3P49 - chains A and B; structure by X-ray diffraction, 3.55 A resolution.

Chain A:
Molecule: Glycine riboswitch
Source organism: Fusobacterium nucleatum subsp. polymorphum
Sequence (169 nucleotides; each row starts with the number of its first residue; numbering starts at 0):
     0 GGAUAUGAGG AGAGAUUUCA U
   721 CCAUUGCACU CCGG
    25 AUGAAACACC GAAGAAGUAA AUCUUUCAGG UAAAAAGGAC UCAUAUUGGA CGAACCUCUG
    85 GAGAGCUUAU CUAAGAGAUA ACACCGAAGG AGCAAAGCUA AUUUUAGCCU AAACUCUCAG
   145 GUAAAAGGAC GGAG
Sequence notes: insertion (0); linker (20, 732-734)
Ion coordination: Mg2+ site 1: G35, A36, C47 (together with glycine); Mg2+ site 2: A37, G38, U46; Mg2+ site 3: U42, A45; Mg2+ site 4: C51, A52, G53; Mg2+ site 5: G110, A111, C138 (together with glycine); Mg2+ site 6: A112, G113, A137; Mg2+ site 7 near G116 (its only coordinating residue here); Mg2+ site 8 near A119 (its only coordinating residue here); Mg2+ site 9: C142, A143, G144; Mg2+ site 10: A147, A148; Mg2+ site 11 near U725 (its only coordinating residue here)
Small-molecule neighbours:
  - glycine (GLY), molecule 1: G35, A36, A37, G38, A39, U48, U49, U50, C51, A52
  - glycine (GLY), molecule 2: G110, A111, A112, G113, G114, C140, U141, A143
From the paper describing this entry:
  - binding site for glycine: G35, A36, A37, G38, A39, U49, U50
  - contacts within the chain: G38/C51, A43/G156 (hydrogen bond), A44/G155, A45/G84, A45/C154, U46/A137, C64/A136, C66/A119, A7/A118, G6/A119, U65/A135, G8/A136

Chain B:
Molecule: U1 small nuclear ribonucleoprotein A
Source organism: Homo sapiens
Notes: fragment: rna binding domain
Reference sequence: P09012 (SNRPA_HUMAN); residue numbers follow UniProt; this construct covers 1-98
Chain sequence (98 residues; each row starts with the number of its first residue):
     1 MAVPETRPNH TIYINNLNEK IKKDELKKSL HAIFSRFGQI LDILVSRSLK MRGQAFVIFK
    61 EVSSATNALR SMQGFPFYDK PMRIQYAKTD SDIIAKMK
Disordered / not traced: 1-5, 98
Sequence notes: engineered mutation His-31 (Tyr in P09012), Arg-36 (Gln in P09012)
UniProt features mapped onto this chain:
  - modified residue: Ala-2 (N-acetylalanine), Lys-60 (N6-acetyllysine)
  - mutagenesis: Thr-11 (T11V: Abolishes RNA binding), Tyr-13 (Y13F: Substantially reduces RNA binding), Asn-15 (N15V: Abolishes RNA binding), Asn-16 (N16V: Substantially reduces RNA binding), Arg-52 (R52Q: Abolishes RNA binding)

How chain A and chain B interact:
Pairs across the interface (33; chain A residue first):
  C18(A) with Lys-22(B), salt bridge to the phosphate
  A723(A) with Leu-49(B), base contact; Arg-52(B), base contact
  U724(A) with Glu-19(B), hydrogen bond to the base; Arg-52(B), base contact
  U725(A) with Asn-16(B), hydrogen bond to the base; Lys-80(B), base contact; Arg-83(B), base contact
  G726(A) with Tyr-13(B), hydrogen bond to the base; Asn-15(B), hydrogen bond to the base; Asn-16(B), hydrogen bond to the base; Glu-19(B), hydrogen bond to the base; Lys-50(B), hydrogen bond to the sugar; Arg-52(B), base contact; Gly-53(B), base contact; Gln-54(B), base contact
  C727(A) with Tyr-13(B), stacking on the base; Gln-85(B), hydrogen bond to the base; Tyr-86(B), hydrogen bond to the base; Ala-87(B), base contact; Lys-88(B), base contact
  A728(A) with Lys-50(B), salt bridge to the phosphate; Met-51(B), sugar contact; Phe-56(B), stacking on the base; Ala-87(B), base contact; Thr-89(B), hydrogen bond to the base
  C729(A) with Thr-89(B), base contact; Asp-90(B), base contact; Ser-91(B), base contact
  C732(A) with Ser-48(B), phosphate contact
  G733(A) with Ser-48(B), phosphate contact; Leu-49(B), hydrogen bond to the phosphate; Arg-52(B), hydrogen bond to the base
Also at the interface, not in a pair above, chain A (11 interface residues in all): C721
Also at the interface, not in a pair above, chain B (24 interface residues in all): Thr-11, Lys-20

Summary:
Chain A and chain B form an interface of 11 and 24 residues respectively, with 12 hydrogen bonds, 2 salt
bridges and 2 aromatic stacking contacts. Polar contacts include U724(A)/Glu-19(B), U725(A)/Asn-16(B) and
G726(A)/Tyr-13(B). From the paper: a binding site for glycine at G35(A), A36(A) and A37(A) among others;
contacts within the chain involving G38(A), C51(A) and A43(A) among others.
Chain A is Glycine riboswitch (Fusobacterium nucleatum subsp. polymorphum) and chain B is U1 small nuclear
ribonucleoprotein A (Homo sapiens); the structure, Crystal Structure of a Glycine Riboswitch from
Fusobacterium nucleatum, was determined by X-ray diffraction.
